8K0D - chains E and A of the 6 polymer chains in the assembly; structure by electron microscopy, 2.94 A resolution.

== Chain E ==
Name: The heavy chain of 1E5
From: Macaca mulatta
Chain sequence (242 residues; each row starts with the number of its first residue):
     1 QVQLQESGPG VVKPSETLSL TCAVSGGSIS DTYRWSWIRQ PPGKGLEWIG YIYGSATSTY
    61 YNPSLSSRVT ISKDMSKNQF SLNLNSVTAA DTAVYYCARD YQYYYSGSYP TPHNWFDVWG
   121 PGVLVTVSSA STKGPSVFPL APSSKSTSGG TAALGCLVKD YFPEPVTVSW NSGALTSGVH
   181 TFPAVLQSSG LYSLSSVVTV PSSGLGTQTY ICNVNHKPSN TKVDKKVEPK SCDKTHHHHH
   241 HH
Disulfide bonds: C22-C97, C156-C212

== Chain A ==
Name: Glycoprotein G
From: Nipah virus
Reference sequence: Q9IH62 (GLYCP_NIPAV); residue numbers follow UniProt; this construct covers 200-601
Chain sequence (402 residues; numbered 200 to 601; the number before each row is that of its first residue):
   200 PKLISYTLPV VGQSGTCITD PLLAMDEGYF AYSHLERIGS CSRGVSKQRI IGVGEVLDRG
   260 DEVPSLFMTN VWTPPNPNTV YHCSAVYNNE FYYVLCAVST VGDPILNSTY WSGSLMMTRL
   320 AVKPKSNGGG YNQHQLALRS IEKGRYDKVM PYGPSGIKQG DTLYFPAVGF LVRTEFKYND
   380 SNCPITKCQY SKPENCRLSM GIRPNSHYIL RSGLLKYNLS DGENPKVVFI EISDQRLSIG
   440 SPSKIYDSLG QPVFYQASFS WDTMIKFGDV LTVNPLVVNW RNNTVISRPG QSQCPRFNTC
   500 PEICWEGVYN DAFLIDRINW ISAGVFLDSN QTAENPVFTV FKDNEILYRA QLASEDTNAQ
   560 KTITNCFLLK NKIWCISLVE IYDTGDNVIR PKLFAVKIPE QC
Swiss-Prot annotation at these positions:
  - glycosylation (N-linked (GlcNAc...) asparagine): N306, N378, N417, N481, N529
  - natural variant: R248 (R248K: In strain: Isolate NiV/KHM/CSUR38), T272 (T272A: In strain: Isolate NiV/MY/99/VRI-0626), G327 (G327D: In strain: Isolate NiV/KHM/CSUR38), I408 (I408V: In strain: Isolate NiV/KHM/CSUR38), V426 (V426I: In strain: Isolate NiV/KHM/CSUR38), L470 (L470Q: In strain: Isolate NiV/KHM/CSUR38), N478 (N478S: In strain: Isolate NiV/KHM/CSUR38), N481 (N481D: In strain: Isolate NiV/KHM/CSUR38)
Disulfide bonds: C216-C240, C282-C295, C382-C395, C387-C499, C493-C503, C565-C574
Reported in the primary citation:
  - conformationally variable residues (domain motion): Y205, R258
  - self-association interface (contacts with another copy of this molecule); pairs are residue here / residue on that copy: L202-R258 (backbone contact)
  - mutagenesis - K246A, K246G: unchanged binding to EB2

== Chain E / chain A interface ==
Residue-residue contacts (59; chain E residue first):
  S30(E) - N404(A)  hydrogen bond (backbone-side chain)
  D31(E) - N404(A)
  Y33(E) - R402(A)
  Y33(E) - P403(A)
  Y33(E) - I502(A)  hydrogen bond (side chain-backbone)
  Y33(E) - C503(A)
  Y33(E) - W504(A)
  R34(E) - S491(A)  hydrogen bond
  R34(E) - E505(A)  salt bridge
  Y51(E) - S491(A)  hydrogen bond
  Y51(E) - Q492(A)  hydrogen bond
  Y53(E) - Q492(A)
  Y53(E) - E501(A)
  Y53(E) - I502(A)  hydrogen bond (side chain-backbone)
  S55(E) - P403(A)
  S55(E) - N404(A)
  A56(E) - I502(A)  hydrophobic
  T57(E) - K391(A)
  S58(E) - E501(A)  hydrogen bond
  T59(E) - Q492(A)  hydrogen bond (backbone-side chain)
  Y60(E) - S491(A)
  Y60(E) - Q492(A)
  Y60(E) - Q530(A)  hydrogen bond
  Q102(E) - R402(A)
  Y103(E) - S241(A)  hydrogen bond (side chain-backbone)
  Y103(E) - R242(A)
  Y104(E) - L305(A)
  Y104(E) - R402(A)  hydrogen bond
  Y104(E) - W504(A)  hydrophobic
  Y105(E) - C240(A)
  Y105(E) - S241(A)
  Y105(E) - L305(A)  hydrophobic
  S106(E) - D302(A)
  S106(E) - L305(A)
  G107(E) - D302(A)  hydrogen bond (backbone-side chain)
  G107(E) - I304(A)
  G107(E) - L305(A)
  G107(E) - Y351(A)  hydrogen bond (backbone-side chain)
  G107(E) - W504(A)
  S108(E) - D219(A)
  S108(E) - H281(A)
  S108(E) - Y351(A)
  S108(E) - F458(A)
  S108(E) - K560(A)  hydrogen bond
  Y109(E) - D219(A)  hydrogen bond (side chain-backbone)
  Y109(E) - P220(A)
  Y109(E) - Q559(A)
  Y109(E) - K560(A)
  Y109(E) - E579(A)  hydrogen bond
  P110(E) - F458(A)  hydrophobic
  P110(E) - W504(A)
  P110(E) - E505(A)
  P110(E) - G506(A)
  T111(E) - Q490(A)
  T111(E) - G506(A)
  P112(E) - Q490(A)  hydrogen bond (backbone-side chain)
  H113(E) - S241(A)  hydrogen bond
  N114(E) - Q490(A)
  W115(E) - R242(A)
Interface residues without a listed pair, chain A (32 interface residues in all): T218, Y389, N394, P441

== Overview ==
26 residues of chain E and 32 residues of chain A are in contact, with 18 hydrogen bonds and 1 salt bridge.
Polar pairs include R34(E)-E505(A), S30(E)-N404(A) and Y33(E)-I502(A). The paper reports that K246A and K246G
of chain A leave binding to EB2 unchanged; conformational variability at Y205(A) and R258(A).
Chain E is the heavy chain of 1E5 (Macaca mulatta) and chain A is Glycoprotein G (Nipah virus); the structure,
Cryo-EM structure of conformation 2 of complex of Nipah virus attachment G with 1E5 neutralizing antibody, was
determined by electron microscopy, deposited together with 8K0C and 8XC4.
